Entry 6EXJ (X-ray diffraction, 1.80 A resolution); this record covers chains A and B.

Chain A:
Molecule: SH3 and multiple ankyrin repeat domains protein 3
Organism: Rattus norvegicus
UniProtKB: Q9JLU4 (SHAN3_RAT); residues 645-739 here correspond to UniProt positions 570-664 (UniProt number = residue number - 75)
Amino-acid sequence (96 residues; numbered 644 to 739; the number before each row is that of its first residue):
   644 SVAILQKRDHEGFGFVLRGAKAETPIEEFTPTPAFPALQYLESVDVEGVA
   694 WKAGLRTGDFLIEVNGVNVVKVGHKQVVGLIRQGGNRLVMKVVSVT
Disordered / not traced: 667-673
Construct notes: expression tag (644)

Chain B:
Molecule: SSTR2
Amino-acid sequence (7 residues; numbered 363 to 369; the number before each row is that of its first residue):
   363 XDLQTSI
Modified / non-standard residues: ACE (acetyl group) at position 363

How chain A and chain B interact:
Contacting residue pairs (31; chain A residue first):
  Gly655(A) - Ile369(B)
  Phe656(A) - Ile369(B)  hydrogen bond (backbone-backbone)
  Gly657(A) - Ile369(B)  hydrogen bond (backbone-backbone)
  Phe658(A) - Thr367(B)
  Phe658(A) - Ser368(B)
  Phe658(A) - Ile369(B)  hydrogen bond (backbone-backbone)
  Val659(A) - Gln366(B)
  Val659(A) - Thr367(B)
  Val659(A) - Ser368(B)
  Leu660(A) - Leu365(B)
  Leu660(A) - Gln366(B)
  Leu660(A) - Thr367(B)  hydrogen bond (backbone-backbone)
  Leu660(A) - Ile369(B)  hydrophobic
  Arg661(A) - Asp364(B)  salt bridge
  Arg661(A) - Leu365(B)
  Arg661(A) - Gln366(B)
  Gly662(A) - Asp364(B)
  Gly662(A) - Leu365(B)  hydrogen bond (backbone-backbone)
  Ala663(A) - ACE_363(B)
  Ala663(A) - Asp364(B)
  Lys664(A) - ACE_363(B)  hydrogen bond (backbone-backbone)
  Lys664(A) - Asp364(B)
  Lys664(A) - Leu365(B)
  Glu685(A) - Gln366(B)
  His717(A) - Leu365(B)  hydrogen bond (side chain-backbone)
  His717(A) - Gln366(B)
  His717(A) - Thr367(B)  hydrogen bond
  Val721(A) - Thr367(B)
  Ile724(A) - Ile369(B)  hydrophobic
  Arg725(A) - Thr367(B)
  Arg725(A) - Ser368(B)
Also at the interface, not in a pair above, chain A (17 interface residues in all): Tyr683, Lys718

Overview:
Chain A and chain B form an interface of 17 and 7 residues respectively; the contacts include 8 hydrogen bonds
and 1 salt bridge. Polar pairs include Arg661(A)-Asp364(B), Gly657(A)-Ile369(B) and His717(A)-Leu365(B).
Here chain A is SH3 and multiple ankyrin repeat domains protein 3 (Rattus norvegicus) and chain B is SSTR2.
Entry 6EXJ (PDZ domain from rat Shank3 bound to the C terminus of somatostatin receptor subtype 2) was
determined by X-ray diffraction (same publication as 5OVA, 5OVC, 5OVP and 5OVV).
